PDB entry 6QSF | X-ray diffraction, 1.50 A resolution | chain A

[Chain A]
Protein: Pizza6S
Organism: Synthetic construct
Sequence (256 residues; each row starts with the number of its first residue; numbers below 1 keep their minus sign (Gly-3 is residue -3)):
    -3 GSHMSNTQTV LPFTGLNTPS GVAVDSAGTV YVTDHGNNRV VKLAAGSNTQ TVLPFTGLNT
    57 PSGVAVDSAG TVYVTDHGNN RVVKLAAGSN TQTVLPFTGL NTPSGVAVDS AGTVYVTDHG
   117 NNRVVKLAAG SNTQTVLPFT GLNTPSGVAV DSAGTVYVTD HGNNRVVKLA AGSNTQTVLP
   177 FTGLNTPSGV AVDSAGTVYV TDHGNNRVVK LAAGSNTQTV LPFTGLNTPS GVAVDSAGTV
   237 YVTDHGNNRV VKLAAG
Disordered / not traced: -3 to 2, 251-252
Ligand contacts: Keggin (STA) (SIW): Thr14, Pro15, Ser16, His31, Thr56, Pro57, Ser58, His73, Thr98, Ser100, His115, Ser142, His157, Thr182, Pro183, Ser184, His199, Thr224, Pro225, Ser226, Gly227, His241

[Summary]
Ligands of chain A: Keggin (STA).
Chain A is Pizza6S (Synthetic construct); the structure, Crystal structure of Pizza6S in the presence of
Keggin (STA), was determined by X-ray diffraction together with 6QSD, 6QSE, 6QSG and 6QSH from the same study.
